4OBQ - chains A and B; structure by X-ray diffraction, 2.19 A resolution.

== Chain A (and B) ==
Name: Mitogen-activated protein kinase kinase kinase kinase 4
From: Homo sapiens
Notes: EC 2.7.11.1; fragment: kinase domain; chain B of this document is another copy of the same molecule, construct and numbering; everything in this record applies to it too
UniProt: O95819 (M4K4_HUMAN); residue numbers follow UniProt; this construct covers 2-328
Amino-acid sequence (332 residues; numbered 0 to 331; the number before each row is that of its first residue; numbering starts at 0):
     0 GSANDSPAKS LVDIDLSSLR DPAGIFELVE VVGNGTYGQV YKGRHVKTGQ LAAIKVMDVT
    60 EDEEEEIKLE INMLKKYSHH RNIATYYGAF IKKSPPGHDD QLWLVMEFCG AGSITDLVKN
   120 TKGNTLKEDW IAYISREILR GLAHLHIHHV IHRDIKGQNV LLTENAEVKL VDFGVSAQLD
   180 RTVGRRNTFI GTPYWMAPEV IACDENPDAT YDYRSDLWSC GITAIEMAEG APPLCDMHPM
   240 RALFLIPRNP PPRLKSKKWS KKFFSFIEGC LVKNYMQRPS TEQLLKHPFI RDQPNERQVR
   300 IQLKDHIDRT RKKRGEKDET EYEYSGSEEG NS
Not modelled in the structure: 0-15, 59-68, 175-185, 312-331 (chain B: 0-12, 31-36, 312-331)
Construct notes: expression tag (0-1, 329-331)
Metal / ion sites: Mg2+: S77, H79, I82, T84
Small-molecule neighbours: 2QT (N-[3-(4-aminoquinazolin-6-yl)-5-fluorophenyl]-2-(pyrrolidin-1-yl)acetamide): V31, Y36, V39, A52, K54, A83, M105, E106, F107, C108, L160, V170, D171

== How chain A and chain B interact ==
Residue-residue contacts (53):
  V30(A) - Q38(B)
  N33(A) - D57(B)
  N33(A) - R185(B)  hydrogen bond (backbone-side chain)
  G34(A) - R185(B)
  T35(A) - F188(B)
  T114(A) - R184(B)
  K118(A) - R184(B)
  Q157(A) - R184(B)
  N186(A) - P238(B)
  T187(A) - T191(B)  hydrogen bond (backbone-side chain)
  T187(A) - P192(B)
  T187(A) - Y193(B)
  T187(A) - P238(B)
  F188(A) - G190(B)
  F188(A) - T191(B)
  I189(A) - I189(B)  hydrogen bond (backbone-backbone)
  I189(A) - G190(B)  hydrogen bond (backbone-backbone)
  I189(A) - P192(B)  hydrophobic
  I189(A) - P238(B)  hydrophobic
  I189(A) - M239(B)
  I189(A) - L242(B)  hydrophobic
  G190(A) - F188(B)
  G190(A) - I189(B)  hydrogen bond (backbone-backbone)
  T191(A) - T187(B)  hydrogen bond (side chain-backbone)
  P192(A) - T187(B)
  P192(A) - I189(B)  hydrophobic
  Y193(A) - T187(B)
  M195(A) - M239(B)  hydrophobic
  V199(A) - M239(B)
  I200(A) - M239(B)  hydrophobic
  A201(A) - F243(B)  hydrophobic
  C202(A) - D203(B)
  C202(A) - F243(B)
  D203(A) - D203(B)  hydrogen bond (backbone-side chain)
  D203(A) - R247(B)  salt bridge
  P206(A) - R240(B)  hydrogen bond (backbone-side chain)
  P206(A) - F243(B)  hydrophobic
  D207(A) - R240(B)  salt bridge
  P238(A) - N186(B)
  P238(A) - T187(B)
  P238(A) - I189(B)  hydrophobic
  M239(A) - M195(B)  hydrophobic
  M239(A) - V199(B)
  M239(A) - A201(B)
  R240(A) - P206(B)  hydrogen bond (side chain-backbone)
  R240(A) - D207(B)  salt bridge
  L242(A) - I189(B)  hydrophobic
  L242(A) - M239(B)  hydrophobic
  L242(A) - L242(B)  hydrophobic
  F243(A) - C202(B)
  F243(A) - D203(B)
  F243(A) - P206(B)  hydrophobic
  R247(A) - D203(B)  salt bridge
Also at the interface, not in a pair above, chain A (33 interface residues in all): D115, R152, K155, E204
Also at the interface, not in a pair above, chain B (29 interface residues in all): K155, I200, E204, H237

== In short ==
Chain A and chain B form an interface of 33 and 29 residues respectively; the contacts include 9 hydrogen
bonds and 4 salt bridges. Among the polar pairs are D203(A)-R247(B), D207(A)-R240(B) and N33(A)-R185(B). Bound
to chain A: compound 2QT.
Chain A and chain B are both Mitogen-activated protein kinase kinase kinase kinase 4 (Homo sapiens); the
structure, MAP4K4 in complex with inhibitor (compound 31),
N-[3-(4-AMINOQUINAZOLIN-6-YL)-5-FLUOROPHENYL]-2-(PYRROLIDIN-1-YL)ACETAMIDE, was determined by X-ray
diffraction (same publication as 4OBO and 4OBP).
